PDB entry 7WCC | X-ray diffraction, 1.50 A resolution | chain A

# Chain A
Protein: ChaP
From: Streptomyces chartreusis
Reference sequence: Q4R0L3 (Q4R0L3_STRCX); numbering as in UniProt (aligned over 1-130)
Chain sequence (130 residues; numbered 1 to 130; the number before each row is that of its first residue):
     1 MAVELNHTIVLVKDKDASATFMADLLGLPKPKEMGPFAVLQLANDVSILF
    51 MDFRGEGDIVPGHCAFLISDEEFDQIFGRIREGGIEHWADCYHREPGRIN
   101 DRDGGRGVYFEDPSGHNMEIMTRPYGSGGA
Disordered / not traced: 1, 128-130
Differences from the reference sequence: engineered mutation Leu-49 (Asp in Q4R0L3), Cys-91 (Gln in Q4R0L3)
Bound ions: Fe ion site 1: His-7 (shared with 2 residues of chain C); Fe ion site 2: His-63, Glu-119 (shared with 1 residue of chain C)

# Summary
His-63 and Glu-119 form the Fe ion site 2.
Chain A is ChaP (Streptomyces chartreusis); the structure, Oxidase ChaP-D49L/Q91C mutant, was determined by
X-ray diffraction (same publication as 7W5E and 7WB2).
